PDB entry 1J7S | X-ray diffraction, 2.20 A resolution | chains A and B of the 4 polymer chains in the assembly

# Chain A
Name: Hemoglobin
Source organism: Homo sapiens
Notes: fragment: alpha chain
UniProt: P69905 (HBA_HUMAN); residue numbers follow UniProt; this construct covers 1-141
Amino-acid sequence (141 residues; each row starts with the number of its first residue):
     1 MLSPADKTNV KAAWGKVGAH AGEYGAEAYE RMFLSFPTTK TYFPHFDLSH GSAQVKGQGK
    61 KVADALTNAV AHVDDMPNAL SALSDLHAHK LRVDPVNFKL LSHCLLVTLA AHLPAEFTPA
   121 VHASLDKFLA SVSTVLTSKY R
Sequence notes: engineered mutation M1 (Val in P69905), Y29 (Leu in P69905), Q58 (His in P69905)
Curated features (UniProtKB/Swiss-Prot):
  - site: K61 (Not glycated)
  - natural variant: D6 (A6D: In J-Toronto; this construct carries the variant), A13 (A13D: In J-Paris 1/J-Aljezur), E27 (A27E: In Shenyang; this construct carries the variant), K61 (K61N: In Zambia; deletion: In Clinic), D64 (A64D: In Pontoise; this construct carries the variant), D75 (D75A: In Lille; D75G: In Chapel Hill; D75N: In G-Pest), A111 (A111D: In Petah Tikva)
Bound ions: heme Fe near H87 (its only coordinating residue here)
Ligand contacts: heme (HEM): Y29, M32, T39, Y42, F43, H45, F46, Q58, K61, V62, A65, L66, L83, L86, H87, L91, V93, N97, F98, L101, V132, L136

# Chain B
Name: Hemoglobin
Source organism: Homo sapiens
Notes: fragment: beta chain
UniProt: P68871 (HBB_HUMAN); numbering as in UniProt (aligned over 1-146)
Amino-acid sequence (146 residues; numbered 1 to 146; the number before each row is that of its first residue):
     1 MHLTPEEKSA VTALWGKVNV DEVGGEALGR LLVVYPWTQR FFESFGDLST PDAVMGNPKV
    61 KAHGKKVLGA FSDGLAHLDN LKGTFATLSE LHCDKLHVDP ENFRLLGNVL VCVLAHHFGK
   121 EFTPPVQAAY QKVVAGVANA LAHKYH
Sequence notes: engineered mutation M1 (Val in P68871)
Curated features (UniProtKB/Swiss-Prot):
  - natural variant: L3 (H3L: In Graz; this construct carries the variant), E7 (E7A: In G-Makassar; E7K: In Hb C; E7Q: In Machida; E7V: In SKCA), K8 (E8K: In G-Siriraj; this construct carries the variant), V11 (A11V: In Iraq-Halabja; this construct carries the variant), G16 (W16G: In Randwick; this construct carries the variant), V23 (E23V: In D-Granada; this construct carries the variant), G24 (V24G: In Miyashiro; this construct carries the variant), G25 (G25D: In Moscva; G25R: In Riverdale-Bronx; G25V: In Savannah), L32 (L32P: In Yokohama), V33 (L33V: In Muscat; this construct carries the variant), R40 (Q40R: In Tianshui; this construct carries the variant), F42 (F42Y: In Mequon; deletion: In Bruxelles), 11 further natural variant entries in UniProt
Bound ions: heme Fe near H92 (its only coordinating residue here)
Ligand contacts: heme (HEM): L31, T38, F41, F42, F45, H63, K66, V67, A70, F71, F85, L88, L91, H92, L96, V98, N102, F103, L106, V137, L141

# Interface between chain A and chain B
Pairs across the interface (36):
  E30(A) with P124(B)
  R31(A) with F122(B), hydrogen bond (side chain-backbone); T123(B); P124(B); Q127(B), hydrogen bond
  L34(A) with P124(B), hydrophobic; P125(B); A128(B)
  S35(A) with Q127(B); A128(B); Q131(B)
  F36(A) with Q131(B)
  H103(A) with N108(B); Q127(B); Q131(B)
  C104(A) with Q127(B)
  V107(A) with A115(B); Q127(B)
  A110(A) with C112(B); A115(B); H116(B)
  A111(A) with A115(B); G119(B)
  P114(A) with H116(B), hydrogen bond (backbone-side chain)
  F117(A) with R30(B), hydrogen bond (backbone-side chain); H116(B), hydrogen bond (backbone-side chain)
  T118(A) with R30(B)
  P119(A) with R30(B); V33(B); M55(B), hydrophobic
  H122(A) with R30(B), hydrogen bond; V34(B); C112(B)
  A123(A) with V34(B)
  D126(A) with V34(B); Y35(B)
Also at the interface, not in a pair above, chain A (20 interface residues in all): L106, L113, A120
Also at the interface, not in a pair above, chain B (20 interface residues in all): P51, V111, K120

# In short
The chain A/chain B interface involves 20 residues from each chain; the contacts include 6 hydrogen bonds.
Polar contacts include R31(A)-F122(B), R31(A)-Q127(B) and P114(A)-H116(B). Chain A binds heme. Ligands of
chain B: heme.
Here chain A is Hemoglobin and chain B is Hemoglobin, both from Homo sapiens. Entry 1J7S (Crystal Structure of
deoxy HbalphaYQ, a mutant of HbA) was determined by X-ray diffraction, deposited together with 1J7W and 1J7Y.
